Entry 5CD4 (X-ray diffraction, 3.20 A resolution); this record covers chains B and L of the 12 polymer chains in the assembly.

# Chain B
Name: CRISPR system Cascade subunit CasC
From: Escherichia coli
Reference sequence: Q46899 (CASC_ECOLI); residues 1-363 here = UniProt positions 1-363
Chain sequence (363 residues; row label = number of the first residue in the row):
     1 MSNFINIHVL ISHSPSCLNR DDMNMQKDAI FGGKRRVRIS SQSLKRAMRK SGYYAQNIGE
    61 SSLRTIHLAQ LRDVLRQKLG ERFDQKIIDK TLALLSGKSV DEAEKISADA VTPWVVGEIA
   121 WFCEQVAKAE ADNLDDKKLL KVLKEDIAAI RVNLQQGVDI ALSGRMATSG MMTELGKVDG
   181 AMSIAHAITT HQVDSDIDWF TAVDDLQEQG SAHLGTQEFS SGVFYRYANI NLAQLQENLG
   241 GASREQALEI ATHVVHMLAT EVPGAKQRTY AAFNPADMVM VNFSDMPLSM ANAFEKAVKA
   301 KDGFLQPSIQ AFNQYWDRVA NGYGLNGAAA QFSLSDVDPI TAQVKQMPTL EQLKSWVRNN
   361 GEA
Unresolved in the structure: 209-213, 363
What the authors report for this chain:
  - binding site for crRNA (chain L): Lys137, Lys138, Lys141, Lys144
  - mutagenesis - D22A: abolished binding to CRISPR system Cascade subunit CasB

# Chain L
Molecule: crRNA
From: Escherichia coli
Sequence (61 nucleotides; numbered 1 to 61; the number before each row is that of its first residue):
     1 AUAAACCGAC GGUAUUGUUC AGAUCCUGGC UUGCCAACAG GAGUUCCCCG CGCCAGCGGG
    61 X
Modified residues: 23G (guanosine-5'-phosphate-2',3'-cyclic phosphate) at position 61

# Chain B / chain L interface
Contacting residue pairs (26):
  Leu18(B) with G40(L), phosphate contact
  Asn19(B) with C38(L), hydrogen bond to the sugar; A39(L), hydrogen bond to the phosphate; G40(L), phosphate contact
  Arg20(B) with A39(L), sugar contact; G40(L), hydrogen bond to the phosphate
  Asp21(B) with A39(L), base contact; G40(L), base contact
  Asp22(B) with A39(L), base contact
  Asn24(B) with A42(L), base contact
  Lys27(B) with A39(L), salt bridge to the phosphate
  Ser40(B) with C38(L), phosphate contact; A39(L), phosphate contact
  Gln42(B) with A37(L), sugar contact; C38(L), phosphate contact; A39(L), hydrogen bond to the phosphate
  Ser43(B) with C38(L), hydrogen bond to the sugar
  Lys45(B) with A37(L), salt bridge to the phosphate
  Arg46(B) with C38(L), hydrogen bond to the base
  Arg49(B) with C38(L), salt bridge to the phosphate
  Arg64(B) with A36(L), sugar contact
  Ser163(B) with A36(L), phosphate contact; A37(L), phosphate contact
  Gly164(B) with A36(L), sugar contact
  Met166(B) with C35(L), base contact; A36(L), base contact
Other interface residues (no listed pair), chain B (18 interface residues in all): Arg165

# Overview
Chain B and chain L form an interface of 18 and 7 residues respectively; the contacts include 6 hydrogen bonds
and 3 salt bridges. Polar pairs include Arg46(B)-C38(L), Asn19(B)-C38(L) and Ser43(B)-C38(L). The paper
reports a binding site for crRNA (chain L) at Lys137(B), Lys138(B) and Lys141(B) among others; D22A of chain B
abolishes binding to CRISPR system Cascade subunit CasB.
Chain B is CRISPR system Cascade subunit CasC and chain L is crRNA, both from Escherichia coli; the structure,
The Type IE CRISPR Cascade complex from E. coli, with two assemblies in the asymmetric unit ..., was
determined by X-ray diffraction.
